PDB entry 7L0S | electron microscopy, 4.50 A resolution (low resolution: residue-level contacts below are approximate; hydrogen-bond / salt-bridge calls are withheld) | chains C and A of the 5 polymer chains in the assembly

[Chain C]
Molecule: Neurotensin receptor type 1
From: Rattus norvegicus
UniProtKB: P20789 (NTR1_RAT); numbering as in UniProt; present here: 50-272, 291-390
Chain sequence (336 residues; each row starts with the number of its first residue; note: 18 numbers in that range are skipped by the numbering (no residue carries them; nothing is unmodelled there)):
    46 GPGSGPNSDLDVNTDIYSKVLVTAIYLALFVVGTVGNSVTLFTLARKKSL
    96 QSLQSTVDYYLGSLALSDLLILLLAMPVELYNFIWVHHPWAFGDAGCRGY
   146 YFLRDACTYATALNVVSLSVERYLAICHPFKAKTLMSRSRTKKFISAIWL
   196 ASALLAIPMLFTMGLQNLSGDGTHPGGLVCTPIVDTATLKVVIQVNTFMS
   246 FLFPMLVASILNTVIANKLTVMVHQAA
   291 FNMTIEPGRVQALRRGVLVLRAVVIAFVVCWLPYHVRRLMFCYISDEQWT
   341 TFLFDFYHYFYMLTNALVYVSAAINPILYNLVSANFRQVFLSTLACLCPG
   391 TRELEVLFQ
Disordered / not traced: 46-51, 92-98, 291, 386-399
Sequence notes: expression tag (46-49, 391-399); engineered mutation Leu-86 (Ala in P20789), Asp-103 (His in P20789), Tyr-105 (His in P20789), Val-161 (Ala in P20789), Leu-213 (Arg in P20789), Leu-234 (Val in P20789), Ala-253 (Ile in P20789), Arg-305 (His in P20789), Val-358 (Phe in P20789), Ala-362 (Ser in P20789)
Swiss-Prot annotation at these positions:
  - region: Val-326 to Tyr-349 (Neurotensin binding)
  - lipidation (S-palmitoyl cysteine): Cys-386, Cys-388
  - mutagenesis: Glu-166 (E166A: Abolishes signaling via G-proteins; when associated with A-310 and A-358), Leu-310 (L310A: Abolishes signaling via G-proteins; when associated with A-166 and A-358)
Disulfide bonds: Cys-142/Cys-225
What the authors report for this chain:
  - mutagenesis - R167L: abolished signaling

[Chain A]
Molecule: Guanine nucleotide-binding protein G(i) subunit alpha-1
From: Homo sapiens
UniProtKB: P63096 (GNAI1_HUMAN); numbering as in UniProt (aligned over 1-354)
Chain sequence (354 residues; numbered 1 to 354; the number before each row is that of its first residue):
     1 MGCTLSAEDKAAVERSKMIDRNLREDGEKAAREVKLLLLGAGESGKSTIV
    51 KQMKIIHEAGYSEEECKQYKAVVYSNTIQSIIAIIRAMGRLKIDFGDSAR
   101 ADDARQLFVLAGAAEEGFMTAELAGVIKRLWKDSGVQACFNRSREYQLND
   151 SAAYYLNDLDRIAQPNYIPTQQDVLRTRVKTTGIVETHFTFKDLHFKMFD
   201 VGGQRSERKKWIHCFEGVTAIIFCVALSDYDLVLAEDEEMNRMHESMKLF
   251 DSICNNKWFTDTSIILFLNKKDLFEEKIKKSPLTICYPEYAGSNTYEEAA
   301 AYIQCQFEDLNKRKDTKEIYTHFTCATDTKNVQFVFDAVTDVIIKNNLKD
   351 CGLF
Disordered / not traced: 1, 57-63, 178-181, 235-239
Swiss-Prot annotation at these positions:
  - region: Lys-35 to Thr-48 (G1 motif), Asp-173 to Thr-181 (G2 motif), Phe-196 to Arg-205 (G3 motif), Ile-265 to Asp-272 (G4 motif), Thr-324 to Thr-329 (G5 motif)
  - binding site (GTP): Glu-43 to Thr-48, Ser-151, Leu-175 to Thr-181, Asp-200 to Gln-204, Asn-269 to Asp-272, Ala-326
  - binding site (Mg(2+)): Ser-47, Thr-181
  - modified residue: Arg-178 (ADP-ribosylarginine), Gln-204 (Deamidated glutamine), Cys-351 (ADP-ribosylcysteine)
  - lipidation: Gly-2 (N-myristoyl glycine), Cys-3 (S-palmitoyl cysteine)
  - natural variant: Gly-40 (G40C: In NEDHISB; G40R: In NEDHISB), Gly-45 (G45D: In NEDHISB), Thr-48 (T48I: In NEDHISB; T48K: In NEDHISB), Gln-52 (Q52P: In NEDHISB), Ser-75 (deletion: In NEDHISB; uncertain significance), Gln-172 (deletion: In NEDHISB), Asp-173 (D173V: In NEDHISB), Glu-186 to Phe-189 (deletion: In NEDHISB; uncertain significance), Cys-224 (C224Y: In NEDHISB), Lys-270 (K270N: In NEDHISB; K270R: In NEDHISB), Asp-272 (D272G: In NEDHISB), Ala-326 (A326P: In NEDHISB), 1 further natural variant entry in UniProt
  - mutagenesis: Gly-42 (G42R: Abolishes switch to an activated conformation and dissociation from beta and gamma subunits upon GTP binding. Abolishes interaction with RGS family members), Glu-116 (E116L: Enhances interaction (inactive GDP-bound) with RGS14), Gln-147 (Q147L: Enhances interaction (inactive GDP-bound) with RGS14), Glu-245 (E245L: Enhances interaction (inactive GDP-bound) with RGS14)

[How chain C and chain A interact]
Pairs across the interface - 28 pairs, chain C then chain A:
  Gln-99(C) / Asp-350(A)
  Val-102(C) / Asp-350(A)
  Val-102(C) / Gly-352(A)
  Arg-167(C) / Cys-351(A)
  Ile-171(C) / Asn-347(A)
  Pro-174(C) / Arg-32(A)
  Phe-175(C) / Arg-24(A)
  Phe-175(C) / Gly-27(A)
  Phe-175(C) / Glu-28(A)
  Phe-175(C) / Ala-31(A)
  Met-267(C) / Ile-344(A)
  Asn-292(C) / Asp-337(A)
  Thr-294(C) / Asp-337(A)
  Ile-295(C) / Tyr-320(A)
  Ile-295(C) / Phe-334(A)
  Ile-295(C) / Asp-337(A)
  Ile-295(C) / Ala-338(A)
  Ile-295(C) / Asp-341(A)
  Glu-296(C) / Asp-341(A)
  Pro-297(C) / Glu-318(A)
  Pro-297(C) / Asp-341(A)
  Arg-299(C) / Glu-318(A)
  Arg-299(C) / Asp-341(A)
  Arg-299(C) / Lys-345(A)
  Arg-299(C) / Phe-354(A)
  Ala-302(C) / Phe-354(A)
  Gly-306(C) / Leu-353(A)
  Ser-373(C) / Phe-354(A)
Interface residues without a listed pair, chain C (22 interface residues in all): Leu-106, Ala-170, Leu-303, Val-309, Tyr-369, Asn-375
Interface residues without a listed pair, chain A (21 interface residues in all): Leu-348, Lys-349

[Summary]
Chain C and chain A form an interface of 22 and 21 residues respectively. UniProt lists 2 mutagenesis sites on
chain C; 24 GTP-binding residues, Mg2+-binding residues Ser-47(A) and Thr-181(A) and 4 mutagenesis sites on
chain A. From the paper: R167L of chain C abolishes signaling.
Chain C is Neurotensin receptor type 1 (Rattus norvegicus) and chain A is Guanine nucleotide-binding protein
G(i) subunit alpha-1 (Homo sapiens); the structure, Structure of NTS-NTSR1-Gi complex in lipid nanodisc,
noncanonical state, with AHD, was determined by electron microscopy (same publication as 7L0P, 7L0Q and 7L0R).
